PDB entry 8IA0 | electron microscopy, 2.70 A resolution | chains C1 and LP of the 64 polymer chains in the assembly

[Chain C1]
Molecule: 3341-nt RNA strand
From: Chaetomium thermophilum
Sequence (3341 nucleotides; each row starts with the number of its first residue):
     1 GGUUGACCUCGGAUCAGGUAGGAGGACCCGCUGAACUUAAGCAUAUCAAU
    51 AAGCGGAGGAAAAGAAACCAACAGGGAUUGCCCUAGUAACGGCGAGUGAA
   101 GCGGCAACAGCUCAAAUUUGAAAGCUGGCUUCGGCCCGCGUUGUAAUUUG
   151 GAGAGGAUGCUUUGGGCGAGGCUCCUUCUGAGUUCCCUGGAACGGGACGC
   201 CACAGAGGGUGAGAGCCCCGUAUAGUUGGAAGCCAAGCCUGUGUAAAGCU
   251 CCUUCGACGAGUCGAGUAGUUUGGGAAUGCUGCUCAAAAUGGGAGGUAAA
   301 UUUCUUCUAAAGCUAAAUACCGGCCAGAGACCGAUAGCGCACAAGUAGAG
   351 UGAUCGAAAGAUGAAAAGCACUUUGAAAAGAGGGUUAAAUAGCACGUGAA
   401 AUUGUUGAAAGGGAAGCGCUUGUGACCAGACUUGCGCCCGGCGGAUCAUC
   451 CGGUGUUCUCACCGGUGCACUCCGCCGGGCUCAGGCCAGCAUCGGUUCUG
   501 GCGGGGGGAUAAAGGCCCAGGGAAUGUGGCUCCUCCGGGAGUGUUAUAGC
   551 CCUGGGUGUAAUACCCUCGCCGGGACCGAGGACCGCGCUCUGCAAGGAUG
   601 CUGGCGUAAUGGUCACCAGCGACCCGUCUUGAAACACGGACCAAGGAGUC
   651 AAGGUUUUGCGCGAGUGUUUGGGUGUAAAACCCGCACGCGUAAUGAAAGU
   701 GAACGUAGGUGAGAGCUUCGGCGCAUCAUCGACCGAUCCUGAUGUAUUCG
   751 GAUGGAUUUGAGUAGGAGCGUUAAGCCUUGGACCCGAAAGAUGGUGAACU
   801 AUGCUUGGAUAGGGUGAAGCCAGAGGAAACUCUGGUGGAGGCUCGCAGCG
   851 GUUCUGACGUGCAAAUCGAUCGUCAAAUCUGAGCAUGGGGGCGAAAGACU
   901 AAUCGAACCAUCUAGUAGCUGGUUACCGCCGAAGUUUCCCUCAGGAUAGC
   951 AGUGUCGACCUUCAGUUUUAUGAGGUAAAGCGAAUGAUUAGGGACUCGGG
  1001 GGCGAUUUUUAGCCUUCAUCCAUUCUCAAACUUUAAAUAUGUAAGAAGCC
  1051 CUUGUUACUUAACUGAACGUGGGCAUUCGAAUGUAUCGACACUAGUGGGC
  1101 CAUUUUUGGUAAGCAGAACUGGCGAUGCGGGAUGAACCGAACGCGGGGUU
  1151 AAGGUGCCGGAGUGGACGCUCAUCAGACACCACAAAAGGCGUUAGUACAU
  1201 CUUGACAGCAGGACGGUGGCCAUGGAAGUCGGAAUCCGCUAAGGACUGUG
  1251 UAACAACUCACCUGCCGAAUGUACUAGCCCUGAAAAUGGAUGGCGCUCAA
  1301 GCGUCCCACCCAUACCCCGCCCUCAGGGUAGAAACGAUGCCCUGAGGAGU
  1351 AGGCGGCCGUGGAGGUCAGUGACGAAGCCUAGGGCGUGAGCCCGGGUCGA
  1401 ACGGCCUCUAGUGCAGAUCUUGGUGGUAGUAGCAAAUACUUCAAUGAGAA
  1451 CUUGAAGGACCGAAGUGGGGAAAGGUUCCAUGUGAACAGCGGUUGGACAU
  1501 GGGUUAGUCGAUCCUAAGCCAUAGGGAAGUUCCGUUUCAAAGGGGCACUC
  1551 GUGCCCCGUGUGGCGAAAGGGAAGCCGGUUAAUAUUCCGGCACCUGGAUG
  1601 UGGGUUUUGCGCGGCAACGCAACUGAACGCGGAGACGACGGCGGGGGCCC
  1651 CGGGCAGAGUUCUCUUUUCUUCUUAACGGUCUAUCACCCUGGAAACAGUU
  1701 UGUCUGGAGAUAGGGUUUAAUGGCCGGAAGAGCCCGACACUUCUGUCGGG
  1751 UCCGGUGCGCUCUCGACGUCCCUUGAAAAUCCGCGGGAGGGAAUAAUUCU
  1801 CACGCCAGGUCGUACUCAUAACCGCAGCAGGUCCCCAAGGUGAACAGCCU
  1851 CUGGUUGAUAGAACAAUGUAGAUAAGGGAAGUCGGCAAAAUAGAUCCGUA
  1901 ACUUCGGGAAAAGGAUUGGCUCUAAGGGUUGGGCACGUUGGGCUUUGGGC
  1951 GGACGCCCUGGGAGCAGAGGGCCUCUAGCCGGGCAACCGGCCGGCGGCCC
  2001 UCAGCACCCGGGGUUGAAGCCCUUAGCAGGCUUCGGCCGUCCGGCGUGCG
  2051 GUUAACAACCAACUUAGAACUGGUACGGACAGGGGGAAUCUGACUGUCUA
  2101 AUUAAAACAUAGCAUUGCGAUGGCCAGAAAGUGGUGUUGACGCAAUGUGA
  2151 UUUCUGCCCAGUGCUCUGAAUGUCAAAGUGAAGAAAUUCAACCAAGCGCG
  2201 GGUAAACGGCGGGAGUAACUAUGACUCUCUUAAGGUAGCCAAAUGCCUCG
  2251 UCAUCUAAUUAGUGACGCGCAUGAAUGGAUUAACGAGAUUCCCACUGUCC
  2301 CUAUCUACUAUCUAGCGAAACCACAGCCAAGGGAACGGGCUUGGCAAAAU
  2351 CAGCGGGGAAAGAAGACCCUGUUGAGCUUGACUCUAGUUUGACAUUGUGA
  2401 AAAGACAUAGGAGGUGUAGAAUAGGUGGGAGCUUCGGCGCCAGUGAAAUA
  2451 CCACUACUCCUAUUGUUUUUUUACUUAUUCAAUGAAGCGGGGCUGGACUU
  2501 GCGUCCAACUUCUGGAGUUAAGGUCCUUCGCGGGCCGACCCGGGUUGAAG
  2551 ACAUUGUCAGGUGGGGAGUUUGGCUGGGGCGGCACAUCUGUUAAACCAUA
  2601 ACGCAGGUGUCCUAAGGGGGGCUCAUGGAGAACAGAAAUCUCCAGUAGAA
  2651 CAAAAGGGUAAAAGUCCCCUUGAUUUUGAUUUUCAGUGUGAAUACAAACC
  2701 AUGAAAGUGUGGCCUAUCGAUCCUUUAGUCCCUCGAAAUUUGAGGCUAGA
  2751 GGUGCCAGAAAAGUUACCACAGGGAUAACUGGCUUGUGGCGGCCAAGCGU
  2801 UCAUAGCGACGUCGCUUUUUGAUCCUUCGAUGUCGGCUCUUCCUAUCAUA
  2851 CCGAAGCAGAAUUCGGUAAGCGUUGGAUUGUUCACCCACUAAUAGGGAAC
  2901 GUGAGCUGGGUUUAGACCGUCGUGAGACAGGUUAGUUUUACCCUACUGAU
  2951 GAACUCGUCGCAAUGGUAAUUCAGCUUAGUACGAGAGGAACCGCUGAUUC
  3001 AGAUAAUUGGUUUUUGCGGUUGUCCGACCGGGCAGUGCCGCGAAGCUACC
  3051 AUCUGCUGGAUAAUGGCUGAACGCCUCUAAGUCAGAAUCCAUGCCAGAAC
  3101 GCGACGAUACUACCCGCACGUUGUAGACGUAUAAGAAUAGGCUCCGGCCU
  3151 CGUAUCCUAGCAGGCGAUUCCUCCGCCGGCCUCGAAGUGGCCGUCGGUAA
  3201 UUCGCGUAUUGCAAUUUAGACACGCGCGGGAUCAAAUCCUUUGCAGACGA
  3251 CUUAGAUGUGCGAAAGGGUCCUGUAAGCAGUAGAGUAGCCUUGUUGUUAC
  3301 GAUCUGCUGAGGGUAAGCCCUCCUUCGCCUAGAUUUCCCAG
Unresolved in the structure: 1-2, 693-706, 847-854, 865-867, 901-905, 987-1028, 1074-1076, 1887-1893, 1914-1917, 2028-2040, 2082-2083, 2095, 2101-2109, 2150-2152, 2207-2242, 2273-2276, 2281, 2359-2362, 2485-2545, 2571-2721, 2753-2756, 2801-2804, 2817-2832, 2900-2903, 2911-2914, 2937-2940, 3338-3341

[Chain LP]
Name: 60S ribosomal protein l17-like protein
From: Chaetomium thermophilum
UniProtKB: G0SGY1 (G0SGY1_CHATD); residues 1-187 here = UniProt positions 1-187
Sequence (187 residues; numbered 1 to 187; the number before each row is that of its first residue):
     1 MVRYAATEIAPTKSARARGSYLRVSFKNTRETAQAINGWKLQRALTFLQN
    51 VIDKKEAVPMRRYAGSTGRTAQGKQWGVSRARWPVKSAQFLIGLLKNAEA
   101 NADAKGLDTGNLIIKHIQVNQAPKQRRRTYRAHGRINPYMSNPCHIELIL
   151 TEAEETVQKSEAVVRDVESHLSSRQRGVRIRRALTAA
Unresolved in the structure: 1-2, 155-168, 186-187

[Interface between chain C1 and chain LP]
Contacting residue pairs (142):
  U374(C1) with Asn97(LP), hydrogen bond to the base; Ala100(LP), sugar contact
  G380(C1) with Tyr4(LP), phosphate contact; Arg16(LP), sugar contact; Ala17(LP), sugar contact; Arg18(LP), sugar contact; Asn97(LP), hydrogen bond to the sugar; Asn101(LP), hydrogen bond to the base
  A381(C1) with Tyr4(LP), hydrogen bond to the phosphate; Arg16(LP), sugar contact; Asn101(LP), hydrogen bond to the sugar
  G382(C1) with Arg16(LP), phosphate contact; Lys105(LP), hydrogen bond to the phosphate
  U390(C1) with Arg3(LP), hydrogen bond to the base
  A394(C1) with Tyr21(LP), stacking on the base
  U403(C1) with Phe26(LP), sugar contact; Tyr63(LP), phosphate contact; Asn120(LP), hydrogen bond to the base; Gln121(LP), hydrogen bond to the sugar
  G404(C1) with Ala5(LP), base contact; Phe26(LP), sugar contact; Arg30(LP), phosphate contact; Arg62(LP), salt bridge to the phosphate; Tyr63(LP), hydrogen bond to the phosphate; Gln118(LP), hydrogen bond to the base; Val119(LP), hydrogen bond to the sugar; Asn120(LP), sugar contact
  U405(C1) with Arg30(LP), salt bridge to the phosphate; Gln34(LP), hydrogen bond to the phosphate; Asn37(LP), phosphate contact; Arg62(LP), salt bridge to the phosphate; His116(LP), sugar contact; Ile117(LP), sugar contact; Gln118(LP), sugar contact
  U406(C1) with Asn37(LP), phosphate contact
  G604(C1) with Ser172(LP), sugar contact; Ser173(LP), hydrogen bond to the phosphate; Arg174(LP), hydrogen bond to the sugar
  C605(C1) with Leu171(LP), phosphate contact; Ser172(LP), phosphate contact; Ser173(LP), phosphate contact; Arg176(LP), salt bridge to the phosphate
  G606(C1) with His170(LP), phosphate contact
  U607(C1) with His170(LP), sugar contact
  A608(C1) with His170(LP), phosphate contact
  G1425(C1) with Gln121(LP), phosphate contact; Lys124(LP), salt bridge to the phosphate
  A1428(C1) with Lys27(LP), hydrogen bond to the sugar
  G1429(C1) with Ser25(LP), hydrogen bond to the base; Lys27(LP), salt bridge to the phosphate; Asn28(LP), base contact; Tyr63(LP), phosphate contact; Ala64(LP), phosphate contact; Gly65(LP), hydrogen bond to the phosphate; Arg82(LP), hydrogen bond to the sugar; Asn142(LP), hydrogen bond to the base
  U1430(C1) with Gly65(LP), sugar contact; Ser66(LP), phosphate contact; Thr67(LP), phosphate contact; Arg82(LP), salt bridge to the phosphate
  A1486(C1) with Arg23(LP), salt bridge to the phosphate
  C1487(C1) with Arg23(LP), salt bridge to the phosphate; Arg127(LP), phosphate contact
  A1488(C1) with Arg127(LP), salt bridge to the phosphate
  G1489(C1) with Arg127(LP), sugar contact; Thr129(LP), base contact; Tyr139(LP), hydrogen bond to the base
  C1490(C1) with Arg127(LP), salt bridge to the phosphate
  C1825(C1) with Gly134(LP), base contact; Ile136(LP), base contact
  A1826(C1) with Tyr130(LP), stacking on the base
  C2312(C1) with Gly68(LP), phosphate contact
  U2313(C1) with Lys54(LP), hydrogen bond to the sugar; Gly68(LP), hydrogen bond to the phosphate; Arg82(LP), salt bridge to the phosphate; Trp83(LP), phosphate contact
  A2314(C1) with Lys54(LP), sugar contact; Arg82(LP), salt bridge to the phosphate; Trp83(LP), hydrogen bond to the phosphate; Pro84(LP), phosphate contact; Val85(LP), phosphate contact
  G2315(C1) with Pro84(LP), phosphate contact; Val85(LP), hydrogen bond to the phosphate; Lys86(LP), hydrogen bond to the phosphate
  C2316(C1) with Lys86(LP), salt bridge to the phosphate; Arg127(LP), hydrogen bond to the sugar
  G2317(C1) with Arg127(LP), salt bridge to the phosphate; Tyr139(LP), sugar contact; Ser141(LP), phosphate contact
  A2318(C1) with Asn137(LP), sugar contact; Pro138(LP), sugar contact; Tyr139(LP), phosphate contact; Met140(LP), hydrogen bond to the phosphate; Asn142(LP), phosphate contact
  A2319(C1) with Arg135(LP), hydrogen bond to the phosphate; Pro138(LP), phosphate contact
  A2320(C1) with Arg135(LP), salt bridge to the phosphate
  A2349(C1) with Arg80(LP), sugar contact
  U2350(C1) with Arg69(LP), base contact; Arg80(LP), salt bridge to the phosphate
  C2351(C1) with Ala64(LP), phosphate contact; Gly65(LP), phosphate contact; Ser66(LP), hydrogen bond to the phosphate; Thr67(LP), sugar contact; Arg69(LP), sugar contact; Arg80(LP), salt bridge to the phosphate
  A2352(C1) with Ser66(LP), phosphate contact
  A2949(C1) with Arg69(LP), hydrogen bond to the base
  U2950(C1) with Arg69(LP), sugar contact; Ser79(LP), hydrogen bond to the sugar
  A2952(C1) with Gly77(LP), sugar contact
  C3161(C1) with Arg181(LP), sugar contact
  A3162(C1) with Arg181(LP), salt bridge to the phosphate
  U3210(C1) with Ser173(LP), sugar contact; Arg174(LP), sugar contact; Gly177(LP), base contact; Val178(LP), base contact; Arg181(LP), hydrogen bond to the base
  G3211(C1) with Ser173(LP), phosphate contact; Arg174(LP), phosphate contact
  A3214(C1) with Arg174(LP), salt bridge to the phosphate
  U3217(C1) with Gln175(LP), base contact; Arg179(LP), hydrogen bond to the base; Arg182(LP), salt bridge to the phosphate
  A3218(C1) with Arg182(LP), base contact
  U3237(C1) with Lys74(LP), hydrogen bond to the phosphate; Gln75(LP), base contact
  C3238(C1) with Lys55(LP), sugar contact; Ala71(LP), sugar contact; Gln72(LP), phosphate contact; Lys74(LP), salt bridge to the phosphate; Gln75(LP), sugar contact
  C3239(C1) with Gln72(LP), hydrogen bond to the phosphate
  A3247(C1) with Arg69(LP), base contact
  C3248(C1) with Arg69(LP), hydrogen bond to the sugar
  G3249(C1) with Arg69(LP), phosphate contact; Thr70(LP), phosphate contact; Ala71(LP), phosphate contact
  A3250(C1) with Ala71(LP), phosphate contact; Lys74(LP), salt bridge to the phosphate
  U3334(C1) with Arg43(LP), sugar contact; Gln75(LP), base contact
Interface residues without a listed pair, chain C1 (63 interface residues in all): A379, G603, G1491, A3208, U3240, A3333
Interface residues without a listed pair, chain LP (78 interface residues in all): Pro11, Ala81, Arg126, Thr185

[In short]
63 residues of chain C1 and 78 residues of chain LP are in contact; the contacts include 37 hydrogen bonds, 23
salt bridges and 2 aromatic stacking contacts. Among the polar pairs are U374(C1)-Asn97(LP),
G380(C1)-Asn101(LP) and U390(C1)-Arg3(LP).
Chain C1 is a 3341-nt RNA strand and chain LP is 60S ribosomal protein l17-like protein, both from Chaetomium
thermophilum; the structure, Cryo-EM structure of a Chaetomium thermophilum pre-60S ribosomal subunit - State
Puf6, was determined by electron microscopy (same publication as 8I9P, 8I9T, 8I9V, 8I9W, 8I9X, 8I9Y and 8I9Z).
